PDB entry 6XQN | electron microscopy, 3.30 A resolution | chains A and B of the 9 polymer chains in the assembly

== Chain A (and B) ==
Name: Calcium uniporter protein
Organism: Tribolium castaneum
Notes: chain B of this document is another copy of the same molecule, construct and numbering; everything in this record applies to it too
UniProt: D6WIX5 (D6WIX5_TRICA); residues 166-351 here correspond to UniProt positions 53-238 (UniProt number = residue number - 113)
Amino-acid sequence (203 residues; each row starts with the number of its first residue):
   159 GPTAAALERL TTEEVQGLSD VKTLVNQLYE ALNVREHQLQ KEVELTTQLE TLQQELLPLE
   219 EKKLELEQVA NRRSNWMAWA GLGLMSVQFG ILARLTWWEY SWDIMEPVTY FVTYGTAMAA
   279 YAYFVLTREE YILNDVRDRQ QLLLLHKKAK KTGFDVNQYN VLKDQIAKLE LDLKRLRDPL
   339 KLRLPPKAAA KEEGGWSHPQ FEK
Disordered / not traced: 159-177, 287-291, 337-361 (chain B: 159-174, 301-311, 337-361)
Sequence notes: expression tag (159-165, 352-361)
Ion coordination: Ca2+: Glu264 (shared with Glu264(B) of chain B; 1 residue of chain C; 1 residue of chain D)
From the paper describing this entry:
  - Ca2+ coordination: Glu264

== Chain A / chain B interface ==
Pairs across the interface (25; chain A residue first):
  Gln206(A) - Arg333(B)
  Glu213(A) - Lys332(B)
  Glu213(A) - Arg333(B)
  Glu264(A) - Trp260(B)  hydrogen bond
  Glu264(A) - Glu264(B)
  Pro265(A) - Trp255(B)
  Pro265(A) - Trp260(B)  hydrophobic
  Val266(A) - Trp255(B)  hydrophobic
  Tyr268(A) - Thr267(B)  hydrogen bond
  Tyr268(A) - Thr271(B)  hydrogen bond
  Phe269(A) - Phe247(B)  hydrophobic
  Phe269(A) - Leu250(B)
  Phe269(A) - Ala251(B)  hydrophobic
  Tyr272(A) - Met243(B)
  Tyr272(A) - Gln246(B)  hydrogen bond
  Tyr272(A) - Phe247(B)  hydrophobic
  Met276(A) - Met243(B)  hydrophobic
  Met276(A) - Ser244(B)
  Tyr279(A) - Ala236(B)
  Tyr279(A) - Leu240(B)  hydrophobic
  Val283(A) - Ala236(B)  hydrophobic
  Asn315(A) - Lys321(B)
  Gln316(A) - Leu329(B)
  Gln316(A) - Lys332(B)
  Leu320(A) - Leu329(B)  hydrophobic
Also at the interface, not in a pair above, chain A (20 interface residues in all): Thr209, Asp261, Gly273, Ala280, Val319, Gln323
Also at the interface, not in a pair above, chain B (23 interface residues in all): Thr254, Asp261, Asp322, Ala325, Lys326, Glu328

== Overview ==
20 residues of chain A face 23 of chain B across their interface, with 4 hydrogen bonds. Among the polar pairs
are Glu264(A)-Trp260(B), Tyr268(A)-Thr267(B) and Tyr268(A)-Thr271(B). The paper reports Ca2+ coordination by
Glu264(A).
Both chains are Calcium uniporter protein (Tribolium castaneum). Entry 6XQN (Structure of a mitochondrial
calcium uniporter holocomplex (MICU1, MICU2, MCU, EMRE) in low Ca2+) was determined by electron microscopy
together with 6XQO from the same study.
